Entry 2B7H (X-ray diffraction, 2.20 A resolution); this record covers chains A and B of the 4 polymer chains in the assembly.

# Chain A
Molecule: hemoglobin alpha chain
Organism: Dusicyon thous
Reference sequence: P60523 (HBA_CHRBR); numbering as in UniProt (aligned over 1-141)
Sequence (141 residues; numbered 1 to 141; the number before each row is that of its first residue):
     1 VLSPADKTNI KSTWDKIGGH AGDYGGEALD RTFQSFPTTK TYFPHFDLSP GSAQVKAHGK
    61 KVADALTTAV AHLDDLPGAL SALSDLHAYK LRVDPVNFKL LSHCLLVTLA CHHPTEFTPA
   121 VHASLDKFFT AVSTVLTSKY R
Metal / ion sites: heme Fe near His87 (its only coordinating residue here)
Small-molecule neighbours: heme (HEM): Thr39, Tyr42, Phe43, His45, Phe46, His58, Lys61, Val62, Ala65, Leu66, Leu83, Leu86, His87, Leu91, Val93, Asn97, Phe98, Leu101, Leu105, Val132, Leu136
UniProt features mapped onto this chain:
  - binding site (O2): His58
  - binding site (heme b): His87
  - modified residue: Ser3 (Phosphoserine), Lys7 (N6-succinyllysine), Thr8 (Phosphothreonine), Lys11 (N6-succinyllysine), Lys16 (N6-acetyllysine), Tyr24 (Phosphotyrosine), Ser35 (Phosphoserine), Lys40 (N6-succinyllysine), Ser49 (Phosphoserine), Ser102 (Phosphoserine), Thr108 (Phosphothreonine), Ser124 (Phosphoserine), Thr134 (Phosphothreonine), Thr137 (Phosphothreonine), Ser138 (Phosphoserine)

# Chain B
Molecule: hemoglobin beta chain
Organism: Dusicyon thous
Reference sequence: P60526 (HBB_CHRBR); residue numbers follow UniProt; this construct covers 1-146
Sequence (146 residues; numbered 1 to 146; the number before each row is that of its first residue):
     1 VHLTAEEKSL VSGLWAKVNV DEVGGEALGR LLIVYPWTQR FFDSFGDLST PDSVMSNAKV
    61 KAHGKKVLNS FSDGLKNLDN LKGTFAKLSE LHCDKLHVDP ENFKLLGNVL VCVLAHHFGK
   121 EFTPQVQAAY QKVVAGVANA LAHKYH
Not modelled in the structure: 1, 146
Metal / ion sites: heme Fe near His92 (its only coordinating residue here)
Small-molecule neighbours: heme (HEM): Leu31, Thr38, Phe41, Phe42, Ser44, Phe45, Lys59, His63, Lys66, Val67, Ser70, Phe71, Phe85, Leu88, Leu91, His92, Leu96, Val98, Asn102, Phe103, Leu106, Val137, Leu141
UniProt features mapped onto this chain:
  - binding site (heme b): His63, His92
  - modified residue: Val1 (N-acetylvaline), Ser44 (Phosphoserine), Lys59 (N6-acetyllysine), Lys82 (N6-acetyllysine), Cys93 (S-nitrosocysteine), Lys144 (N6-acetyllysine)

# How chain A and chain B interact
Residue-residue contacts - 41 pairs, chain A then chain B:
  Asp30(A) - Pro124(B)
  Arg31(A) - Phe122(B)  hydrogen bond (side chain-backbone)
  Arg31(A) - Thr123(B)  hydrogen bond (side chain-backbone)
  Arg31(A) - Pro124(B)
  Arg31(A) - Gln127(B)  hydrogen bond
  Gln34(A) - Pro124(B)
  Gln34(A) - Gln125(B)
  Gln34(A) - Ala128(B)
  Ser35(A) - Gln127(B)
  Ser35(A) - Ala128(B)  hydrogen bond (side chain-backbone)
  Ser35(A) - Gln131(B)
  Phe36(A) - Gln131(B)
  His103(A) - Asn108(B)
  His103(A) - Val111(B)
  His103(A) - Gln127(B)
  His103(A) - Gln131(B)  hydrogen bond
  Cys104(A) - Gln127(B)  hydrogen bond
  Val107(A) - Val111(B)  hydrophobic
  Val107(A) - Ala115(B)
  Val107(A) - Phe122(B)  hydrophobic
  Val107(A) - Gln127(B)
  Ala110(A) - Cys112(B)
  Ala110(A) - Ala115(B)
  Ala110(A) - His116(B)
  Cys111(A) - Ala115(B)  hydrophobic
  Cys111(A) - Gly119(B)
  Cys111(A) - Lys120(B)
  Cys111(A) - Phe122(B)
  Pro114(A) - His116(B)  hydrogen bond (backbone-side chain)
  Phe117(A) - Arg30(B)  hydrogen bond (backbone-side chain)
  Phe117(A) - His116(B)  hydrogen bond (backbone-side chain)
  Thr118(A) - Arg30(B)  hydrogen bond (backbone-side chain)
  Pro119(A) - Arg30(B)
  Pro119(A) - Ile33(B)  hydrophobic
  Pro119(A) - Met55(B)  hydrophobic
  His122(A) - Arg30(B)  hydrogen bond
  His122(A) - Val34(B)
  His122(A) - Cys112(B)
  Ala123(A) - Val34(B)  hydrophobic
  Asp126(A) - Val34(B)
  Asp126(A) - Tyr35(B)
Other interface residues (no listed pair), chain A (19 interface residues in all): Leu106, Thr115
Other interface residues (no listed pair), chain B (20 interface residues in all): Val109

# Summary
19 residues of chain A and 20 residues of chain B are in contact; the contacts include 11 hydrogen bonds.
Polar pairs include Arg31(A)-Phe122(B), Arg31(A)-Thr123(B) and Arg31(A)-Gln127(B). Ligands of chain A: heme.
Ligands of chain B: heme.
Chain A is hemoglobin alpha chain and chain B is hemoglobin beta chain, both from Dusicyon thous; the
structure, Hemoglobin from Cerdocyon thous, a canidae from Brazil, at 2.2 Angstroms resolution, was determined
by X-ray diffraction.
